6X43 - chains G and H of the 9 polymer chains in the assembly; structure by electron microscopy, 3.60 A resolution.

# Chain G (and H)
Name: DNA-directed RNA polymerase subunit alpha
From: Escherichia coli
Notes: EC 2.7.7.6; chain H of this document is another copy of the same molecule, construct and numbering; everything in this record applies to it too
UniProt: A0A073G207 (A0A073G207_ECOLX); numbering as in UniProt (aligned over 1-329)
Chain sequence (329 residues; row label = number of the first residue in the row):
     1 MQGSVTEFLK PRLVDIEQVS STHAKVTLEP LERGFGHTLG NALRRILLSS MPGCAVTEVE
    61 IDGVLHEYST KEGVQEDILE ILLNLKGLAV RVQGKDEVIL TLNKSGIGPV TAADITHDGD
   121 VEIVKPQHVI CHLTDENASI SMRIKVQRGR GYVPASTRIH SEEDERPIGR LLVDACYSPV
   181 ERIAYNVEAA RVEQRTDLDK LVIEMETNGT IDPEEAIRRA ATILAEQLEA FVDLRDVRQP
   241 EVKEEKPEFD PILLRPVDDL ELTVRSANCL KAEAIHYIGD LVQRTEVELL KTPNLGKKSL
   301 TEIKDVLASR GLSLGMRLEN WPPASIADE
Unresolved in the structure: 1-4, 160-165, 235-329 (chain H: 1-4, 159-169, 233-329)

# Chain G / chain H interface
Residue-residue contacts (71; chain G residue first):
  Val5(G) - Arg148(H)
  Val5(G) - Arg150(H)
  Thr6(G) - Pro52(H)
  Glu7(G) - Arg150(H)  hydrogen bond (backbone-side chain)
  Phe8(G) - Arg150(H)
  Phe8(G) - Ile223(H)  hydrophobic
  Phe8(G) - Gln227(H)
  Leu9(G) - Gln227(H)
  Lys10(G) - Glu226(H)  salt bridge
  Lys10(G) - Gln227(H)
  Lys10(G) - Glu229(H)
  Pro11(G) - Gln227(H)
  Pro11(G) - Ala230(H)
  Leu13(G) - Phe231(H)  hydrophobic
  Leu28(G) - Phe231(H)  hydrophobic
  Glu32(G) - Arg150(H)  salt bridge
  Arg33(G) - Ser49(H)  hydrogen bond (side chain-backbone)
  Arg33(G) - Ser50(H)
  Arg33(G) - Gly151(H)
  Gly34(G) - Arg45(H)  hydrogen bond (backbone-side chain)
  Phe35(G) - Ser50(H)
  Phe35(G) - Ile223(H)  hydrophobic
  Phe35(G) - Gln227(H)
  His37(G) - Arg45(H)
  Thr38(G) - Ala42(H)
  Thr38(G) - Arg45(H)  hydrogen bond
  Leu39(G) - Leu224(H)  hydrophobic
  Ala42(G) - Thr38(H)
  Arg45(G) - Gly34(H)  hydrogen bond (side chain-backbone)
  Arg45(G) - His37(H)
  Arg45(G) - Thr38(H)
  Ile46(G) - Phe35(H)  hydrophobic
  Ser50(G) - Phe8(H)
  Pro52(G) - Val5(H)
  Arg148(G) - Val5(H)
  Arg150(G) - Glu7(H)  hydrogen bond (side chain-backbone)
  Arg150(G) - Phe8(H)
  Arg150(G) - Glu32(H)  salt bridge
  Arg218(G) - Ala230(H)
  Arg218(G) - Phe231(H)  hydrogen bond (side chain-backbone)
  Ala221(G) - Leu228(H)
  Ala221(G) - Phe231(H)  hydrophobic
  Thr222(G) - Phe231(H)
  Thr222(G) - Val232(H)
  Ile223(G) - Phe8(H)  hydrophobic
  Ile223(G) - Phe35(H)  hydrophobic
  Leu224(G) - Leu39(H)  hydrophobic
  Leu224(G) - Leu228(H)  hydrophobic
  Ala225(G) - Leu228(H)
  Ala225(G) - Val232(H)  hydrophobic
  Glu226(G) - Lys10(H)  salt bridge
  Gln227(G) - Phe8(H)
  Gln227(G) - Leu9(H)  hydrogen bond (side chain-backbone)
  Gln227(G) - Lys10(H)
  Gln227(G) - Leu31(H)
  Gln227(G) - Phe35(H)
  Leu228(G) - Leu43(H)  hydrophobic
  Leu228(G) - Leu224(H)  hydrophobic
  Ala230(G) - Pro11(H)  hydrophobic
  Phe231(G) - Leu28(H)  hydrophobic
  Phe231(G) - Leu39(H)  hydrophobic
  Phe231(G) - Leu43(H)  hydrophobic
  Phe231(G) - Leu201(H)  hydrophobic
  Phe231(G) - Ile203(H)  hydrophobic
  Phe231(G) - Ile217(H)  hydrophobic
  Phe231(G) - Ala221(H)  hydrophobic
  Val232(G) - Ala221(H)  hydrophobic
  Val232(G) - Thr222(H)
  Asp233(G) - Arg218(H)
  Leu234(G) - Glu214(H)
  Leu234(G) - Arg218(H)
Also at the interface, not in a pair above, chain G (42 interface residues in all): Leu31, Asn41, Ser49, Asp96, Gly149
Also at the interface, not in a pair above, chain H (48 interface residues in all): Thr6, Val14, Ile16, Val26, Asn41, Ile46, Gly149, Val153, Ala225

# Summary
42 residues of chain G face 48 of chain H across their interface; the contacts include 8 hydrogen bonds and 4
salt bridges. Polar pairs include Lys10(G)-Glu226(H), Glu32(G)-Arg150(H) and Glu7(G)-Arg150(H).
Both chains are DNA-directed RNA polymerase subunit alpha (Escherichia coli). Entry 6X43 (Mfd-bound E.coli RNA
polymerase elongation complex - II state) was determined by electron microscopy, deposited together with 6X26,
6X2F, 6X2N, 6X4W, 6X4Y and 6X50.
